5BP2 - chain A; structure by X-ray diffraction, 1.75 A resolution.

# Chain A
Protein: Mycocerosic acid synthase-like polyketide synthase
Organism: Mycobacterium smegmatis
Notes: EC 2.3.1.-
UniProtKB: A0R1E8 (PKS5_MYCS2); residues 884-1186 here = UniProt positions 884-1186
Sequence (305 residues; row label = number of the first residue in the row):
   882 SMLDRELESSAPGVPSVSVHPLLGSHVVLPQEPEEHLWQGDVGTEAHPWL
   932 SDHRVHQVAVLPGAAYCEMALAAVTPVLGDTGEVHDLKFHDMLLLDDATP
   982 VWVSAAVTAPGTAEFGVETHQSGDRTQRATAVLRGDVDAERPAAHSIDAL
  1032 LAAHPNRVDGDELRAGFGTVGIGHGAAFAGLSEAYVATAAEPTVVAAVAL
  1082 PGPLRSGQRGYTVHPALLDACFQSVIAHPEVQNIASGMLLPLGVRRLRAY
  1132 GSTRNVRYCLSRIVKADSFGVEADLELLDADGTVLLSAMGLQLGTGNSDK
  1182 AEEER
Unresolved in the structure: 882-895, 1181-1186
Construct notes: expression tag (882-883)
Ion coordination: Mg2+: T925, E926, D978
Curated features (UniProtKB/Swiss-Prot):
  - active site: H934 (Proton acceptor), D1100 (Proton donor)

# In short
T925, E926 and D978 form the Mg2+ site. Curated annotation (UniProt) lists active-site residues H934 and
D1100.
Chain A is Mycocerosic acid synthase-like polyketide synthase (Mycobacterium smegmatis); the structure,
Dehydratase domain (DH) of a mycocerosic acid synthase-like (MAS-like) PKS, crystal form 1, was determined by
X-ray diffraction (same publication as 5BP1, 5BP3 and 5BP4).
